3C3R - chains A and B; structure by X-ray diffraction, 2.02 A resolution.

== Chain A ==
Name: Programmed cell death 6-interacting protein
Organism: Homo sapiens
Notes: fragment: BRO1 domain
UniProtKB: Q8WUM4 (PDC6I_HUMAN); residues 1-359 here = UniProt positions 1-359
Amino-acid sequence (380 residues; row label = number of the first residue in the row; numbers below 1 keep their minus sign (Met-20 is residue -20)):
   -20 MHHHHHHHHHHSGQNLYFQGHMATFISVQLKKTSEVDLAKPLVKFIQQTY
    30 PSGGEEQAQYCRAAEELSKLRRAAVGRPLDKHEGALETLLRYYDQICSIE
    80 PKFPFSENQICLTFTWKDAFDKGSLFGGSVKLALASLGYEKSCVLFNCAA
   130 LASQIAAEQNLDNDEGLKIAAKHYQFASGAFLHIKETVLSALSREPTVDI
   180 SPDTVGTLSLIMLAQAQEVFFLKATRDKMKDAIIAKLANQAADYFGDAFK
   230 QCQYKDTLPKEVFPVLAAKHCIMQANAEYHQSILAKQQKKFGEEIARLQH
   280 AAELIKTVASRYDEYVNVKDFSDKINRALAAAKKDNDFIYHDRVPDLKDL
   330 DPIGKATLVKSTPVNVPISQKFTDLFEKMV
Not modelled in the structure: -20 to 1, 359
Construct notes: expression tag (-20 to 0)

== Chain B ==
Name: Charged multivesicular body protein 4c peptide
UniProtKB: Q96CF2 (CHM4C_HUMAN); residue numbers follow UniProt; this construct covers 221-233
Amino-acid sequence (13 residues; row label = number of the first residue in the row):
   221 EDDDIKQLAAWAT

== How chain A and chain B interact ==
Residue-residue contacts (19; chain A residue first):
  Asp143(A) - Trp231(B)  hydrogen bond
  Leu146(A) - Trp231(B)
  Lys147(A) - Trp231(B)  hydrogen bond (side chain-backbone)
  Lys147(A) - Thr233(B)  hydrogen bond (side chain-backbone)
  Lys151(A) - Ala232(B)
  Phe199(A) - Leu228(B)
  Phe199(A) - Trp231(B)  hydrophobic
  Phe199(A) - Ala232(B)  hydrophobic
  Lys202(A) - Leu228(B)
  Lys202(A) - Trp231(B)
  Met208(A) - Asp224(B)
  Met208(A) - Leu228(B)  hydrophobic
  Ile212(A) - Glu221(B)
  Lys215(A) - Glu221(B)  salt bridge
  Leu216(A) - Leu228(B)  hydrophobic
  Ala335(A) - Ile225(B)  hydrophobic
  Leu337(A) - Ile225(B)  hydrophobic
  Leu337(A) - Leu228(B)  hydrophobic
  Leu337(A) - Ala229(B)
Also at the interface, not in a pair above, chain A (13 interface residues in all): Ala150
From the paper, about this interface:
  - residue pairs: Lys151(A)-Thr233(B) (water-mediated contact)
  - interface residues, chain A: Lys147(A), Lys151(A)

== Summary ==
Chain A and chain B form an interface of 13 and 8 residues respectively; the contacts include 3 hydrogen bonds
and 1 salt bridge. Polar pairs include Lys215(A)-Glu221(B), Asp143(A)-Trp231(B) and Lys147(A)-Trp231(B). The
authors report a water-mediated contact between Lys151(A) and Thr233(B). From the paper: interface residues
Lys147(A) and Lys151(A).
Chain A is Programmed cell death 6-interacting protein (Homo sapiens) and chain B is Charged multivesicular
body protein 4c peptide; the structure, ALIX BRO1 CHMP4C complex, was determined by X-ray diffraction,
deposited together with 3C3O and 3C3Q.
